7EJ5 - chains H and L of the 9 polymer chains in the assembly; structure by electron microscopy, 3.50 A resolution.

# Chain H
Protein: RBD-chAb45, Heavy chain
Organism: Homo sapiens
Sequence (449 residues; row label = number of the first residue in the row):
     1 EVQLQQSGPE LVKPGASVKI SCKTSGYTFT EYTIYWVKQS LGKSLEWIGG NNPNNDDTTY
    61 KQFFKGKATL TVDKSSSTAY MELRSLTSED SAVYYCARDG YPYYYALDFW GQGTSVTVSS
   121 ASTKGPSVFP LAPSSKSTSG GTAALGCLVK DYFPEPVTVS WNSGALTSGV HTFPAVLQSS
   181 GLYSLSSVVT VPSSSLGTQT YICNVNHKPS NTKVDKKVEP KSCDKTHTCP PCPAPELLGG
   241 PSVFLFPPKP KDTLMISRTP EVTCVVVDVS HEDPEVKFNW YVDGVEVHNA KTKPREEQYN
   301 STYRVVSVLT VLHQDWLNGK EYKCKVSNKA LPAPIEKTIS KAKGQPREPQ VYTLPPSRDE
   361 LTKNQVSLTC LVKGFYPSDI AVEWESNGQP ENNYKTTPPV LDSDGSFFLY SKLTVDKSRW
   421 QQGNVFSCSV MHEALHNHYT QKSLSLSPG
Disordered / not traced: 121-449
Cystine bridges: Cys22-Cys96

# Chain L
Protein: RBD-chAb45, Light chain
Organism: Homo sapiens
Sequence (214 residues; row label = number of the first residue in the row):
     1 DIVMTQSQKF MSTSVGDRVS VTCKSSQNVG TNVAWYQQKP GQSPKALIYS ASYRYSGVPD
    61 HFTGSGSGTD FTLTISNVQS ADLAEYFCQQ YNNYPWTFGG GTKLEIKRTV AAPSVFIFPP
   121 SDEQLKSGTA SVVCLLNNFY PREAKVQWKV DNALQSGNSQ ESVTEQDSKD STYSLSSTLT
   181 LSKADYEKHK VYACEVTHQG LSSPVTKSFN RGEC
Disordered / not traced: 111-214
Cystine bridges: Cys23-Cys88

# Interface between chain H and chain L
Residue-residue contacts (21; chain H residue first):
  Tyr35(H) - Trp96(L)  hydrophobic
  Lys43(H) - Phe87(L)
  Ser44(H) - Gly99(L)
  Leu45(H) - Phe87(L)
  Leu45(H) - Phe98(L)  hydrophobic
  Trp47(H) - Tyr94(L)
  Trp47(H) - Trp96(L)
  Tyr95(H) - Gln42(L)
  Tyr95(H) - Ser43(L)
  Tyr95(H) - Pro44(L)
  Tyr103(H) - Arg54(L)
  Tyr104(H) - Tyr55(L)  hydrophobic
  Tyr104(H) - Ser56(L)  hydrogen bond (side chain-backbone)
  Tyr105(H) - Tyr49(L)
  Ala106(H) - Tyr36(L)  hydrogen bond (backbone-side chain)
  Ala106(H) - Tyr91(L)  hydrophobic
  Leu107(H) - Tyr36(L)
  Leu107(H) - Trp96(L)  hydrophobic
  Trp110(H) - Tyr36(L)  hydrophobic
  Trp110(H) - Pro44(L)
  Gly111(H) - Ser43(L)
Other interface residues (no listed pair), chain H (16 interface residues in all): Tyr60, Lys61, Gln62
Other interface residues (no listed pair), chain L (18 interface residues in all): Ala34, Gly57, Pro95, Gly100

# Overview
Chain H and chain L form an interface of 16 and 18 residues respectively, with 2 hydrogen bonds. Polar
contacts include Tyr104(H)-Ser56(L) and Ala106(H)-Tyr36(L).
Chain H is RBD-chAb45, Heavy chain and chain L is RBD-chAb45, Light chain, both from Homo sapiens; the
structure, Cryo-EM structure of SARS-CoV-2 spike in complex with a neutralizing antibody RBD-chAb-45, was
determined by electron microscopy.
